PDB entry 8UDG | electron microscopy, 4.98 A resolution (low resolution: residue-level contacts below are approximate; hydrogen-bond / salt-bridge calls are withheld) | chains A and B of the 7 polymer chains in the assembly

[Chain A (and B)]
Name: Hemagglutinin
From: Influenza B virus (B/Malaysia/2506/2004)
Notes: chain B of this document is another copy of the same molecule, construct and numbering; everything in this record applies to it too
UniProtKB: A0A2S1PX21 (A0A2S1PX21_9INFB); residues 23-181 here correspond to UniProt positions 384-542 (UniProt number = residue number + 361)
Chain sequence (159 residues; each row starts with the number of its first residue):
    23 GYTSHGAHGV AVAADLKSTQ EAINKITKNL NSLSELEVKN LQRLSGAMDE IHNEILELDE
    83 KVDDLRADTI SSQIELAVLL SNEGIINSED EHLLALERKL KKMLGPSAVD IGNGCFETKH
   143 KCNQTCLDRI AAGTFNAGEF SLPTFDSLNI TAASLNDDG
Disulfide bonds: Cys144-Cys148
What the authors report for this chain:
  - specificity-determining residues: Asn135 (proposed by the authors, not directly observed)

[How chain A and chain B interact]
Contacting residue pairs (73):
  His30(A) - His27(B)
  Asp37(A) - Val34(B)
  Asp37(A) - Leu38(B)
  Thr41(A) - Thr41(B)
  Ile48(A) - Ile45(B)
  Leu52(A) - Leu52(B)
  Leu55(A) - Leu55(B)
  Glu59(A) - Glu59(B)
  Glu59(A) - Leu63(B)
  Asn62(A) - Leu63(B)
  Leu66(A) - Leu63(B)
  Leu66(A) - Met70(B)
  Ala69(A) - Met70(B)
  Met70(A) - Met70(B)
  Ile73(A) - Met70(B)
  Ile73(A) - Ile77(B)
  Glu76(A) - His74(B)
  Ile77(A) - Ile77(B)
  Leu80(A) - Leu80(B)
  Leu80(A) - Asp81(B)
  Lys83(A) - Asp81(B)
  Lys83(A) - Asp85(B)
  Leu87(A) - Arg88(B)
  Asp90(A) - Arg88(B)
  Asp90(A) - Met125(B)
  Thr91(A) - Thr91(B)
  Thr91(A) - Gln95(B)
  Ser93(A) - Lys121(B)
  Ser94(A) - Gln95(B)
  Ser94(A) - Leu122(B)
  Gln95(A) - Gln95(B)
  Glu97(A) - Leu118(B)
  Glu97(A) - Lys121(B)
  Leu98(A) - Leu98(B)
  Leu98(A) - Leu102(B)
  Leu98(A) - Leu118(B)
  Leu101(A) - His114(B)
  Leu101(A) - Leu115(B)
  Glu105(A) - Asp112(B)
  Ile107(A) - Ile107(B)
  Ile107(A) - Ile108(B)
  Ile152(A) - Leu78(B)
  Ile152(A) - Asp81(B)
  Gly155(A) - His74(B)
  Gly155(A) - Leu78(B)
  Phe157(A) - Met70(B)
  Phe157(A) - Asp71(B)
  Phe157(A) - His74(B)
  Ala159(A) - Ser67(B)
  Gly160(A) - Ser67(B)
  Phe162(A) - Val60(B)
  Phe162(A) - Gln64(B)
  Phe162(A) - Ser67(B)
  Ser163(A) - Val60(B)
  Leu164(A) - Ser56(B)
  Leu164(A) - Glu59(B)
  Leu164(A) - Val60(B)
  Pro165(A) - Ser56(B)
  Thr166(A) - Asn53(B)
  Phe167(A) - Thr49(B)
  Phe167(A) - Leu52(B)
  Phe167(A) - Asn53(B)
  Asp168(A) - Thr49(B)
  Ser169(A) - Asn46(B)
  Leu170(A) - Gln42(B)
  Leu170(A) - Ile45(B)
  Leu170(A) - Asn46(B)
  Asn171(A) - Gln42(B)
  Ile172(A) - Leu38(B)
  Ile172(A) - Thr41(B)
  Ile172(A) - Gln42(B)
  Ile172(A) - Ile45(B)
  Ala174(A) - Leu38(B)
Other interface residues (no listed pair), chain A (53 interface residues in all): Val34, Ala44, Ile45, Asn51, Val84, Leu102, Phe138, Thr156, Thr173
Other interface residues (no listed pair), chain B (44 interface residues in all): Ile48, Ile73, Val84, Leu87, Ile92

[Summary]
The interface between chain A and chain B involves 53 residues on one side and 44 on the other. From the
paper: the specificity determinant Asn135(A).
Both chains are Hemagglutinin (Influenza B virus (B/Malaysia/2506/2004)). Entry 8UDG (S1V2-72 Fab bound to
EHA2 from influenza B/Malaysia/2506/2004) was determined by electron microscopy.
